Entry 5JJ1 (X-ray diffraction, 3.30 A resolution); this record covers chains A and B of the 12 polymer chains in the assembly.

# Chain A (and B)
Name: Portal protein
Source organism: Enterobacteria phage P22
Notes: chain B of this document is another copy of the same molecule, construct and numbering; everything in this record applies to it too
Reference sequence: P26744 (PORTL_BPP22); numbering as in UniProt (aligned over 1-602)
Chain sequence (610 residues; each row starts with the number of its first residue):
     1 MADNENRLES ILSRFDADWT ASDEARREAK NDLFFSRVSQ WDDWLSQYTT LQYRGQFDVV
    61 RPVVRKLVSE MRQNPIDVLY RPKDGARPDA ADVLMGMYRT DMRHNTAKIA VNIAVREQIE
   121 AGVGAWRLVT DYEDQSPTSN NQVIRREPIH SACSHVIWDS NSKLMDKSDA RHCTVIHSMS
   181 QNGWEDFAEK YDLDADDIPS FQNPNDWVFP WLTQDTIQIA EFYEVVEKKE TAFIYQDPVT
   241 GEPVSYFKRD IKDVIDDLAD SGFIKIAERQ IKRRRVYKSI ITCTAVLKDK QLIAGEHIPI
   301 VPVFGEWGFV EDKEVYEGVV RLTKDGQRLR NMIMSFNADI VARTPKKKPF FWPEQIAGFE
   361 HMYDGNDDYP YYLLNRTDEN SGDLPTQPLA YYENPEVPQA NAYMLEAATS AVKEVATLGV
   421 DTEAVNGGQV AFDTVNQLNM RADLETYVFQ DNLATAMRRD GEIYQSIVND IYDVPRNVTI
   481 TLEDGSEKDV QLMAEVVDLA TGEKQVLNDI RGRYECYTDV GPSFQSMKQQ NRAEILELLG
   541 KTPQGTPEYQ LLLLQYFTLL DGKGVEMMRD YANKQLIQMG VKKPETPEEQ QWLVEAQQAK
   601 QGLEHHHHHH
Unresolved in the structure: 1-8, 594-610
Sequence notes: expression tag (603-610)
Swiss-Prot annotation at these positions:
  - mutagenesis: Val64 (V64A/T/M: Overpackaging), Val303 (V303A/T/M/Y: Overpackaging)
What the authors report for this chain:
  - conformationally variable residues (loop rearrangement, order/disorder transition): Val226 to Tyr277, Ala456 to Gln505

# Chain A / chain B interface
Residue-residue contacts - 104 pairs, chain A then chain B:
  Ser13(A) with Gln181(B), hydrogen bond
  Asp16(A) with Gln181(B)
  Trp44(A) with Tyr53(B), hydrophobic
  Tyr48(A) with Tyr53(B); Ala342(B)
  Arg81(A) with Arg103(B)
  Pro82(A) with Leu560(B); Asp561(B)
  Lys83(A) with Met102(B)
  Asp84(A) with Lys563(B), salt bridge
  Asn161(A) with Glu185(B)
  Lys163(A) with Glu147(B), salt bridge
  Asp166(A) with Arg146(B), salt bridge; Glu147(B), hydrogen bond (side chain-backbone)
  Lys167(A) with Arg146(B)
  Thr231(A) with Asp134(B), hydrogen bond
  Lys248(A) with Glu189(B); Lys190(B), hydrogen bond (side chain-backbone); Asp192(B)
  Arg249(A) with Lys190(B)
  Asp250(A) with Lys190(B)
  Ile251(A) with Ala294(B), hydrophobic
  Asp253(A) with Ala294(B); Gly295(B), hydrogen bond (side chain-backbone)
  Trp307(A) with Ile113(B), hydrophobic
  Gly308(A) with Ile113(B); His150(B)
  Phe309(A) with His150(B), hydrogen bond (backbone-side chain)
  Asp312(A) with Thr213(B)
  Glu317(A) with Arg61(B), salt bridge
  Arg321(A) with Gln56(B); Asp58(B)
  Asp325(A) with Gln56(B)
  Met332(A) with Asn337(B)
  Phe336(A) with Lys346(B), hydrogen bond (backbone-side chain)
  Ile340(A) with Lys346(B)
  Arg343(A) with Gly365(B)
  Thr344(A) with Gly365(B); Asn366(B)
  Pro345(A) with Asn366(B)
  Lys346(A) with Asn366(B), hydrogen bond (backbone-backbone); Asp367(B); Asp368(B); Tyr369(B)
  Lys348(A) with Tyr369(B); Pro370(B), hydrogen bond (side chain-backbone); Tyr371(B); Leu374(B)
  Phe350(A) with Leu374(B), hydrophobic
  Ile356(A) with Tyr369(B), hydrophobic
  Tyr363(A) with Asp368(B), hydrogen bond; Tyr369(B); Pro370(B)
  Glu379(A) with Arg376(B)
  Ser381(A) with Asp383(B), hydrogen bond
  Leu384(A) with Leu384(B), hydrophobic
  Thr386(A) with Trp352(B); Asp383(B)
  Gln387(A) with Trp352(B)
  Pro388(A) with Trp352(B)
  Tyr391(A) with Lys347(B); Pro349(B)
  Tyr392(A) with Pro349(B); Pro353(B)
  Gln399(A) with Pro395(B)
  Glu414(A) with Val59(B); Pro62(B)
  Thr417(A) with Lys66(B), hydrogen bond (backbone-side chain)
  Leu418(A) with Lys66(B)
  Gly419(A) with Lys66(B)
  Val430(A) with Arg65(B)
  Ala431(A) with Arg65(B); Arg72(B)
  Thr434(A) with Ile109(B)
  Gln437(A) with Asn105(B), hydrogen bond; Ile109(B)
  Phe449(A) with His104(B)
  Arg511(A) with Arg103(B); Ser136(B), hydrogen bond; Gln142(B)
  Arg513(A) with Arg103(B)
  Tyr514(A) with Arg103(B), hydrogen bond (backbone-side chain)
  Tyr517(A) with Arg103(B); His104(B)
  Val520(A) with Asn105(B); Lys108(B), hydrogen bond (backbone-side chain)
  Ser526(A) with Asp561(B)
  Met527(A) with Asp561(B)
  Lys528(A) with Asp561(B), salt bridge
  Asn531(A) with Arg532(B)
  Glu534(A) with Arg532(B); Glu534(B)
  Leu536(A) with Glu534(B)
  Glu537(A) with Ile535(B)
  Leu538(A) with Ile535(B), hydrophobic
  Thr546(A) with Tyr549(B), hydrogen bond
  Pro547(A) with Tyr549(B)
  Gln550(A) with Met568(B), hydrogen bond
  Leu551(A) with Tyr556(B); Met567(B), hydrophobic
  Met579(A) with Met568(B)
  Val581(A) with Glu566(B); Met568(B), hydrophobic
  Lys583(A) with Glu566(B)
Interface residues without a listed pair, chain A (99 interface residues in all): Ala17, Arg27, Ser46, Ser160, Leu164, Met165, Phe233, Glu306, Leu322, Lys324, Ser335, Lys347, Gly382, Asp383, Ala390, Ala411, Val425, Gln429, Leu438, Gln544, Gly545, Glu548, Gln578, Gly580, Lys582
Interface residues without a listed pair, chain B (81 interface residues in all): Phe57, Val60, Thr106, Asn112, Asp131, Tyr132, Arg145, Asn182, Ala188, Leu212, Arg330, Phe350, Tyr372, Leu389, Tyr392, Val397, Asn531, Leu536, Gln544, Leu559, Tyr571

# Overview
Chain A and chain B form an interface of 99 and 81 residues respectively; the contacts include 18 hydrogen
bonds and 5 salt bridges. Among the polar pairs are Asp84(A)-Lys563(B), Lys163(A)-Glu147(B) and
Asp166(A)-Arg146(B). Curated annotation (UniProt) lists 2 mutagenesis sites on chain A. From the paper:
conformational variability at Val226(A) and Ala456(A).
Both chains are Portal protein (Enterobacteria phage P22). Entry 5JJ1 (Structure of the Immature Procapsid
Conformation of P22 Portal Protein) was determined by X-ray diffraction (same publication as 5JJ3).
